Entry 4U5B (X-ray diffraction, 3.50 A resolution); this record covers chains C and F of the 6 polymer chains in the assembly.

[Chain C]
Name: Glutamate receptor 2
Organism: Rattus norvegicus
UniProtKB: P19491 (GRIA2_RAT); aligned to UniProt positions 25-838 over residues 6-824 (the alignment contains insertions or deletions, so no single offset holds)
Sequence (814 residues; each row starts with the number of its first residue; note: 5 numbers in that range are skipped by the numbering (no residue carries them; nothing is unmodelled there)):
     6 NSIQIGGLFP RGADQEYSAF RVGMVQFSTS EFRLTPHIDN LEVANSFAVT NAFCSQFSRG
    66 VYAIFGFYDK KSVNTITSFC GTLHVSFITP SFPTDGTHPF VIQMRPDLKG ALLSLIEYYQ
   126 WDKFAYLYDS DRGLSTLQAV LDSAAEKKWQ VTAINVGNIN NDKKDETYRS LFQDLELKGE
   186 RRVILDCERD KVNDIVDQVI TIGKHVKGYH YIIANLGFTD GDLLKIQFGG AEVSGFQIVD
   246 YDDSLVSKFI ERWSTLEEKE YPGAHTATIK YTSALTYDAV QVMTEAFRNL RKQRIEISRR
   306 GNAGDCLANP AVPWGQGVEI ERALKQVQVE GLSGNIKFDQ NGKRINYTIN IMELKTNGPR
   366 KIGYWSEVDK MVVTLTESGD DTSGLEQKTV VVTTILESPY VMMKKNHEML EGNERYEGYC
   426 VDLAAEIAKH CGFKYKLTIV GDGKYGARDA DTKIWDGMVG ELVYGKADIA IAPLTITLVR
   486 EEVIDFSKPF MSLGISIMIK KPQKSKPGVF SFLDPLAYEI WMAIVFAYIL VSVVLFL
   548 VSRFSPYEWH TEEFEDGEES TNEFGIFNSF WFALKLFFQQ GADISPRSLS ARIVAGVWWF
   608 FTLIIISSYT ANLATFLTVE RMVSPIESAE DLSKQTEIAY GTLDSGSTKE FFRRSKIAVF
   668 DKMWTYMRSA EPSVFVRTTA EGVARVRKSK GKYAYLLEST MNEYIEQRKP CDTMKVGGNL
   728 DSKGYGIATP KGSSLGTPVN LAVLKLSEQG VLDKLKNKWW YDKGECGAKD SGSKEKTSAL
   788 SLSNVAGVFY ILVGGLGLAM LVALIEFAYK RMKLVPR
Disordered / not traced: 382-390, 548-596, 815-824
Construct notes: engineered mutation Gly184 (Lys203 in P19491), Glu237 (Asn256 in P19491), Asp385 (Asn406 in P19491), Gln392 (Asn413 in P19491), Asp461 (Asn482 in P19491), Ala528 (Cys549 in P19491), Leu535 (Gly556 in P19491), Glu565 (Ser586 in P19491), Phe577 (Leu598 in P19491), Ala580 (Ser601 in P19491), Lys582 (Gly603 in P19491), Leu583 (Ala604 in P19491), Phe585 (Met606 in P19491), Ala589 (Cys610 in P19491), Ala598 (Gly619 in P19491), Ala602 (Gly623 in P19491), Thr622 (Ala643 in P19491), Ala815 (Cys836 in P19491), Arg818 (Ser839 in P19491), Met819 (Arg840 in P19491), Lys820 (Ala841 in P19491), Leu821 (Glu842 in P19491), Val822 (Ala843 in P19491), Pro823 (Lys844 in P19491)
Disulfides: Cys59-Cys311, Cys718-Cys773
Glycans and other covalent adducts: N-acetylglucosamine (NAG) linked to Asn351
Small-molecule neighbours:
  - FWF (N,N'-[biphenyl-4,4'-diyldi(2R)propane-2,1-diyl]dipropane-2-sulfonamide): Ile481, Lys493, Pro494, Phe495, Met496, Ser497, Ser729, Lys730, Gly731, Val750, Leu751, Ser754
  - 3-(carboxymethyl)-4-isopropenylproline (KAI): Glu402, Tyr450, Pro478, Leu479, Thr480, Arg485, Leu650, Ser652, Gly653, Ser654, Thr655, Thr686, Glu705, Met708, Tyr732
Swiss-Prot annotation at these positions:
  - binding site (L-glutamate): Thr482
  - glycosylation: Asn351 (N-linked (GlcNAc...) asparagine)
From the paper describing this entry:
  - mutagenesis - I633A, I633E: decreased signaling
  - mutagenesis - I633A, I633E: unchanged expression

[Chain F]
Name: Con-ikot-ikot
Organism: Conus striatus
UniProtKB: P0CB20 (CONII_CONST); residues 1-86 here correspond to UniProt positions 38-123 (UniProt number = residue number + 37)
Sequence (90 residues; row label = number of the first residue in the row; numbers below 1 keep their minus sign (Gly-3 is residue -3)):
    -3 GPGSSGPADC CRMKECCTDR VNECLQRYSG REDKFVSFCY QEATVTCGSF NEIVGCCYGY
    57 QMCMIRVVKP NSLSGAHEAC KTVSCGNPCA
Disordered / not traced: -3 to 1
Construct notes: expression tag (-3 to 0)
Disulfides: Cys12-Cys43, Cys13-Cys52, Cys20-Cys35, Cys53-Cys81, Cys59-Cys76
Swiss-Prot annotation at these positions:
  - site (Interaction with glutamate receptor 2 (GRIA2)): Gln37, Glu48, Ala75

[Chain C / chain F interface]
Pairs across the interface - 16 pairs, chain C then chain F:
  Lys153(C) with Asn67(F)
  Arg453(C) with Phe34(F); Gln37(F), hydrogen bond; Glu38(F), salt bridge
  Lys458(C) with Glu38(F)
  Trp460(C) with Phe34(F); Gln37(F)
  Val484(C) with Gln37(F), hydrogen bond (backbone-side chain)
  Glu487(C) with Ser33(F); Gln37(F)
  Val488(C) with Phe34(F), hydrophobic; Gln37(F)
  Arg660(C) with Glu48(F), salt bridge
  Arg661(C) with Glu48(F)
  Lys663(C) with Asn47(F); Cys85(F)
Interface residues without a listed pair, chain C (12 interface residues in all): Leu483, Gly739
Interface residues without a listed pair, chain F (12 interface residues in all): Lys30, Val41, Ile49, Gln57

[In short]
The chain C/chain F interface involves 12 residues from each chain; the contacts include 2 hydrogen bonds and
2 salt bridges. Polar pairs include Arg453(C)-Glu38(F), Arg660(C)-Glu48(F) and Arg453(C)-Gln37(F). Ligands of
chain C: compound FWF and 3-(carboxymethyl)-4-isopropenylproline. From the paper: I633A and I633E of chain C
reduce signaling; I633A and I633E of chain C leave expression unchanged.
Here chain C is Glutamate receptor 2 (Rattus norvegicus) and chain F is Con-ikot-ikot (Conus striatus). Entry
4U5B (Crystal structure of GluA2 A622T, con-ikot-ikot snail toxin, partial agonist KA and postitive modulator
(R,R)-2b complex) was determined by X-ray diffraction (same publication as 4U5C, 4U5D, 4U5E and 4U5F).
